Entry 9FJE (electron microscopy, 3.01 A resolution); this record covers chains 1 and 2 of the 3 polymer chains in the assembly.

Chain 1:
Name: Capsid protein VP1
From: Coxsackievirus B1
UniProtKB: A0A7T7KAA0 (A0A7T7KAA0_9ENTO); residues 58-277 here correspond to UniProt positions 628-847 (UniProt number = residue number + 570)
Amino-acid sequence (220 residues; numbered 58 to 277; the number before each row is that of its first residue):
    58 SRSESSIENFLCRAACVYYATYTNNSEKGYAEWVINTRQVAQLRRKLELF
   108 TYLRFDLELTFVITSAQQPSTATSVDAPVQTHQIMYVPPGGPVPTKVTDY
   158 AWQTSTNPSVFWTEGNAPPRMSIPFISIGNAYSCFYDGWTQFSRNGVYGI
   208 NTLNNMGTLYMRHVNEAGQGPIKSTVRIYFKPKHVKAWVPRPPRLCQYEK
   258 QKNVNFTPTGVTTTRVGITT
Unresolved in the structure: 198-203
Differences from the reference sequence: conflict A71 (Ser641 in A0A7T7KAA0), E84 (Lys654 in A0A7T7KAA0), Y87 (Phe657 in A0A7T7KAA0), T130 (Ser700 in A0A7T7KAA0), T155 (Lys725 in A0A7T7KAA0), T264 (Ser834 in A0A7T7KAA0), T266 (Ile836 in A0A7T7KAA0), T271 (Ser841 in A0A7T7KAA0), V273 (Thr843 in A0A7T7KAA0), G274 (Asp844 in A0A7T7KAA0), T276 (Ile846 in A0A7T7KAA0)

Chain 2:
Name: Capsid protein VP2
From: Coxsackievirus B1
UniProtKB: A0A7T7KAA0 (A0A7T7KAA0_9ENTO); residues 12-260 here correspond to UniProt positions 81-329 (UniProt number = residue number + 69)
Amino-acid sequence (249 residues; row label = number of the first residue in the row):
    12 RVRSITLGNSTITTQECANVVVGYGVWPEYLKDNEATAEDQPTQPDVATC
    62 RFYTLESVQWMKNSAGWWWKLPDALSQMGLFGQNMQYHYLGRTGYTIHVQ
   112 CNASKFHQGCLLVVCVPEAEMGCSNLNNTPEFAELSGGDTARMFTDTQIG
   162 ETNSKKVQTAVWNAGMGVGVGNLTIYPHQWINLRTNNSATIVMPYINSVP
   212 MDNMFRHNNLTLMIIPFVPLNYSEGSSPYVPITVTIAPMCAEYNGLRLA
Unresolved in the structure: 44-53
Differences from the reference sequence: conflict A144 (Ser213 in A0A7T7KAA0), T151 (Ser220 in A0A7T7KAA0), I160 (Val229 in A0A7T7KAA0), T163 (Ser232 in A0A7T7KAA0), S165 (Ala234 in A0A7T7KAA0), Y187 (Phe256 in A0A7T7KAA0), I202 (Leu271 in A0A7T7KAA0)

Interface between chain 1 and chain 2:
Pairs across the interface - 77 pairs, chain 1 then chain 2:
  Y109(1) - E129(2)  hydrogen bond
  Y109(1) - I207(2)  hydrophobic
  Y109(1) - N208(2)
  Y109(1) - S209(2)
  N187(1) - S209(2)  hydrogen bond (backbone-backbone)
  N187(1) - P211(2)
  A188(1) - S209(2)
  S190(1) - S209(2)  hydrogen bond
  F192(1) - E129(2)
  F192(1) - E131(2)
  Y193(1) - E129(2)
  Y193(1) - E131(2)  hydrogen bond (backbone-side chain)
  Y193(1) - R217(2)
  Y193(1) - H218(2)
  D194(1) - K81(2)  salt bridge
  D194(1) - E129(2)  hydrogen bond (backbone-side chain)
  D194(1) - A130(2)
  D194(1) - H218(2)
  D194(1) - N219(2)  hydrogen bond (backbone-backbone)
  D194(1) - T222(2)
  G195(1) - R217(2)
  G195(1) - H218(2)
  W196(1) - F143(2)  hydrophobic
  W196(1) - L146(2)  hydrophobic
  W196(1) - R217(2)  hydrogen bond (backbone-backbone)
  T197(1) - R217(2)
  Y205(1) - A130(2)
  Y205(1) - E131(2)
  Y205(1) - M132(2)  hydrogen bond (side chain-backbone)
  Y205(1) - T140(2)
  Y205(1) - L146(2)
  V246(1) - Y35(2)
  V246(1) - P128(2)  hydrophobic
  V246(1) - I207(2)  hydrophobic
  P247(1) - I186(2)  hydrophobic
  P247(1) - Y187(2)
  R248(1) - P128(2)  hydrogen bond (side chain-backbone)
  R248(1) - E129(2)  hydrogen bond (side chain-backbone)
  R248(1) - Y187(2)  hydrogen bond
  P249(1) - V179(2)
  P249(1) - N183(2)
  P249(1) - I186(2)
  P249(1) - Y187(2)
  P250(1) - V179(2)
  R251(1) - G178(2)
  L252(1) - N174(2)
  L252(1) - G178(2)  hydrogen bond (backbone-backbone)
  L252(1) - V179(2)
  L252(1) - G180(2)
  C253(1) - N174(2)
  C253(1) - G178(2)  hydrogen bond (backbone-backbone)
  E256(1) - L137(2)
  K257(1) - L137(2)
  K257(1) - N138(2)  hydrogen bond
  K259(1) - N138(2)
  N260(1) - L137(2)
  V261(1) - E131(2)
  V261(1) - M132(2)
  V261(1) - G133(2)
  N262(1) - G133(2)
  N262(1) - C134(2)  hydrogen bond (side chain-backbone)
  N262(1) - N136(2)  hydrogen bond (side chain-backbone)
  N262(1) - L137(2)  hydrogen bond (side chain-backbone)
  N262(1) - N139(2)  hydrogen bond (side chain-backbone)
  F263(1) - L137(2)
  F263(1) - Q169(2)
  F263(1) - N174(2)
  F263(1) - G176(2)
  F263(1) - M177(2)
  F263(1) - G178(2)
  T264(1) - L137(2)
  P265(1) - Q159(2)
  P265(1) - Q169(2)
  P265(1) - N174(2)
  T266(1) - W173(2)  hydrogen bond (backbone-side chain)
  T266(1) - N174(2)  hydrogen bond (backbone-side chain)
  V268(1) - W173(2)  hydrophobic
Other interface residues (no listed pair), chain 1 (34 interface residues in all): T108, G186, G206, L210
Other interface residues (no listed pair), chain 2 (41 interface residues in all): V127, P141, A171, L184, V210

Overview:
Chain 1 and chain 2 form an interface of 34 and 41 residues respectively, with 20 hydrogen bonds and 1 salt
bridge. Among the polar pairs are D194(1)-K81(2), Y109(1)-E129(2) and S190(1)-S209(2).
Here chain 1 is Capsid protein VP1 and chain 2 is Capsid protein VP2, both from Coxsackievirus B1. Entry 9FJE
(Expanded formalin inactivated CVB1) was determined by electron microscopy, deposited together with 9FJC and
9FJD.
